Entry 5N8M (solution NMR); this record covers chains A and C of the 3 polymer chains in the assembly.

# Chain A
Name: RISC-loading complex subunit TARBP2
From: Homo sapiens
Reference sequence: Q15633 (TRBP2_HUMAN); residue numbers follow UniProt; this construct covers 16-227
Amino-acid sequence (215 residues; row label = number of the first residue in the row):
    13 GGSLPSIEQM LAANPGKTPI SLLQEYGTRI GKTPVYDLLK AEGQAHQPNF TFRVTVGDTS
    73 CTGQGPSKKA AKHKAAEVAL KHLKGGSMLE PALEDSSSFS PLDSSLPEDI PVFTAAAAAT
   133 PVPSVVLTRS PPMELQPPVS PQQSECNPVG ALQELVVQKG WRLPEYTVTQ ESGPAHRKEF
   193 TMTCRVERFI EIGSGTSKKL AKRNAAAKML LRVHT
Disordered / not traced: 98-157
Differences from the reference sequence: expression tag (13-15)
Curated features (UniProtKB/Swiss-Prot):
  - modified residue: Ser-152 (Phosphoserine)
What the authors report for this chain:
  - binding site for the 21-nt RNA strand: Lys-29, Ser-33, Gln-36, Glu-37, Thr-40, Arg-41, Lys-80, Lys-81, Leu-175, Ala-187, His-188, Lys-211, Lys-214
  - binding site for the 21-nt RNA strand (chain C): Ala-57, His-58, Lys-81, Lys-84, Gln-165, Val-169, Gln-170, Ala-187, His-188

# Chain C
Molecule: 21-nt RNA strand
Sequence (21 nucleotides; numbered 22 to 42; the number before each row is that of its first residue):
    22 GUACGGAAUA GAUAAUUAAU U

# Interface between chain A and chain C
Residue-residue contacts - 28 pairs, chain A then chain C:
  Thr-30(A) with C25(C), sugar contact; G26(C), sugar contact
  Ile-32(A) with C25(C), sugar contact; G26(C), sugar contact
  Ser-33(A) with C25(C), base contact
  Gln-36(A) with A24(C), sugar contact; C25(C), sugar contact
  Gln-56(A) with A36(C), sugar contact
  Ala-57(A) with A35(C), base contact; A36(C), base contact
  Lys-81(A) with G27(C), phosphate contact
  Lys-84(A) with C25(C), phosphate contact; G26(C), phosphate contact
  Gln-165(A) with A39(C), base contact
  Glu-166(A) with A39(C), sugar contact
  Val-169(A) with A39(C), sugar contact; A40(C), sugar contact
  Ala-187(A) with G27(C), base contact; A28(C), sugar contact
  His-188(A) with G26(C), base contact
  Lys-190(A) with A28(C), sugar contact
  Phe-192(A) with A28(C), sugar contact; A29(C), sugar contact
  Thr-208(A) with A28(C), sugar contact
  Ser-209(A) with A28(C), phosphate contact; A29(C), phosphate contact
  Lys-210(A) with A29(C), phosphate contact; U30(C), phosphate contact
Other interface residues (no listed pair), chain A (21 interface residues in all): His-58, Gln-170, Lys-211
Other interface residues (no listed pair), chain C (12 interface residues in all): U37

# Summary
21 residues of chain A and 12 residues of chain C are in contact. From the paper: a binding site for the 21-nt
RNA strand at Lys-29(A), Ser-33(A) and Gln-36(A) among others; a binding site for the 21-nt RNA strand (chain
C) at Ala-57(A), His-58(A) and Lys-81(A) among others.
Here chain A is RISC-loading complex subunit TARBP2 (Homo sapiens) and chain C is a 21-nt RNA strand. Entry
5N8M (Structure of TRBP dsRBD 1 and 2 in complex with a 19 bp siRNA (Complex A)) was determined by solution
NMR together with 5N8L from the same study.
